PDB entry 6OHS | X-ray diffraction, 3.20 A resolution | chain A

# Chain A
Molecule: Phospholipase D2
Organism: Homo sapiens
Notes: EC 3.1.4.4
UniProtKB: O14939 (PLD2_HUMAN); residues 294-933 here = UniProt positions 294-933
Chain sequence (640 residues; numbered 294 to 933; the number before each row is that of its first residue):
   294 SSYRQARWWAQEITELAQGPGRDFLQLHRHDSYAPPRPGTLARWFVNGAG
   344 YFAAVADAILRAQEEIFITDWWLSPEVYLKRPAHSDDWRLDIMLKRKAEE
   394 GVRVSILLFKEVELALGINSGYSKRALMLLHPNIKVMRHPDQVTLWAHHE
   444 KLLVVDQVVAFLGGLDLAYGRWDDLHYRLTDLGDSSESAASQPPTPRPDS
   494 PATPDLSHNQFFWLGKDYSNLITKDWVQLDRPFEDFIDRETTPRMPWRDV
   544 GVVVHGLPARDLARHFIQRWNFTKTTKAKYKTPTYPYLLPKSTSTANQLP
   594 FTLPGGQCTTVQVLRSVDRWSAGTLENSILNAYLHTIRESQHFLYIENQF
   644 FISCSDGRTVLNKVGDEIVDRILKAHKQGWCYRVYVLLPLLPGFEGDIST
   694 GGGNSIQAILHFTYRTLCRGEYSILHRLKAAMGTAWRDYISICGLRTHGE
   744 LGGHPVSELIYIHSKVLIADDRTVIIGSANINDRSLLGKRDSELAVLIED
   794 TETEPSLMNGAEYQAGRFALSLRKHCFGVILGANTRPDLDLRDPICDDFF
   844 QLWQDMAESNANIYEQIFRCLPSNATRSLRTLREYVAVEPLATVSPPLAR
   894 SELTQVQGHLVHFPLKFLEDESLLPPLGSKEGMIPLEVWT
Unresolved in the structure: 294-314, 407-408, 477-497, 589-595, 920-924
Ligand contacts: MJY (4-bromo-N-{(2S)-1-[1-(3-fluorophenyl)-4-oxo-1,3,8-triazaspiro[4.5]decan-8-yl]propan-2-yl}benzamide): W364, W365, F402, L409, G410, I411, L438, A440, H442, R464, L514, D518, W519, W540, Q642, F643, G686, F687, Y754, H756, N773, R777, D784

# In short
Ligands of chain A: compound MJY.
Chain A is Phospholipase D2 (Homo sapiens); the structure, Structure of compound 3 (ML299) bound human
Phospholipase D2 catalytic domain, was determined by X-ray diffraction together with 6OHM, 6OHO, 6OHP, 6OHQ
and 6OHR from the same study.
